8YQY - chains B and C of the 9 polymer chains in the assembly; structure by electron microscopy, 3.68 A resolution.

# Chain B
Protein: DNA-directed RNA polymerase subunit beta
From: African swine fever virus
Notes: EC 2.7.7.6
UniProtKB: A0A2X0RU95 (A0A2X0RU95_ASF); numbering as in UniProt (aligned over 1-1242)
Chain sequence (1242 residues; numbered 1 to 1242; the number before each row is that of its first residue):
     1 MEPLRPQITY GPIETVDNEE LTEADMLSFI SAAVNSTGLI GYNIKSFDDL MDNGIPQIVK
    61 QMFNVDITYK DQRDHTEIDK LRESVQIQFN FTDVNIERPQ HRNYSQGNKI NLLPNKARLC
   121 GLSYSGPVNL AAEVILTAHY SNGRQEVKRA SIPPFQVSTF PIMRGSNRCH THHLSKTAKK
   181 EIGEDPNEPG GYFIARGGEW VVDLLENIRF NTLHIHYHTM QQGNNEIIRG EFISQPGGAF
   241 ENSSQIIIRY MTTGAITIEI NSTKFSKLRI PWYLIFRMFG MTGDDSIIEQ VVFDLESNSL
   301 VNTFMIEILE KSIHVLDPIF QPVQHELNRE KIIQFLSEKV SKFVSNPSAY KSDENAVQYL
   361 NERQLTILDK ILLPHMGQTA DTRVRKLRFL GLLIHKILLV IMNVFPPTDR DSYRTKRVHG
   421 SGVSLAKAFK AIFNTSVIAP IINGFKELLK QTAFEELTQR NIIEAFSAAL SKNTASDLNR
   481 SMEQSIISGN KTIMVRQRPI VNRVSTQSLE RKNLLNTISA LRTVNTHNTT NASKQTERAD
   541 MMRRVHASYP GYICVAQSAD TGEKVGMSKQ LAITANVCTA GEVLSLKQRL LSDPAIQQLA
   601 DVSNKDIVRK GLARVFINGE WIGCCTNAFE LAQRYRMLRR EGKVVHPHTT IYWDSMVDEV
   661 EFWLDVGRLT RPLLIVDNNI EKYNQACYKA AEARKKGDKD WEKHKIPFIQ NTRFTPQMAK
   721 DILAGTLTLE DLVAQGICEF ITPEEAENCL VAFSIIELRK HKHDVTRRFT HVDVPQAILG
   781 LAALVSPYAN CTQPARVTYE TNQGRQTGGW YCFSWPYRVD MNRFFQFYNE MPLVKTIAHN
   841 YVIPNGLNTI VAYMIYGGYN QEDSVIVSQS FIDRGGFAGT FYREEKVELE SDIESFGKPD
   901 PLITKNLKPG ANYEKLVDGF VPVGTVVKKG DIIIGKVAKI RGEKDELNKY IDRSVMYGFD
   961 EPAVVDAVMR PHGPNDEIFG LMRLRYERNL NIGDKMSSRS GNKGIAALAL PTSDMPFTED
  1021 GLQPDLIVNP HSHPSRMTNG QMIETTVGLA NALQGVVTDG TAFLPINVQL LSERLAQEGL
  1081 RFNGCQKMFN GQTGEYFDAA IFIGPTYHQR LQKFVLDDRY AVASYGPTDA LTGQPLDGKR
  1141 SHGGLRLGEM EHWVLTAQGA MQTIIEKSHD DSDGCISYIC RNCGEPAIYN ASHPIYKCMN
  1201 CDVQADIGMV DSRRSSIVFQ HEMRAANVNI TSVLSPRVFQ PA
Not modelled in the structure: 1-3, 219-224, 490-503, 529-532, 941-948
Bound ions: Zn2+: C1180, C1183, C1198, C1201

# Chain C
Protein: DNA-directed RNA polymerase RPB3-11 homolog
From: African swine fever virus
UniProtKB: A0A2X0RUE7 (A0A2X0RUE7_ASF); numbering as in UniProt (aligned over 1-359)
Chain sequence (359 residues; numbered 1 to 359; the number before each row is that of its first residue):
     1 MEKIFQNVEI KPFLIDFSNL FIKNAAKKLF QLEEQLPLVP VNVVMDFKGI SRAAVHGLSR
    61 VLQDEIPNYM LDIKPGGYKI EDSTDLFMTE QFIRNRINFI PIYAKNETLV FALRSLNNSC
   121 EVKTIYSRDL IQVAGPKLKY PIFNPTFEIG FLQPGKSLII EDIYIKKGIG RKHAAFNLAV
   181 KTHFSHLDIE QYPTDKKEYM ALSGYKQSSM TSDPRHHRLG LCFPAVPLPH INQAVRTYLK
   241 NACRIIIGRI QSIQKIYENF EEPQPELVLF SMDEEKTKAI ITIKDETHTI GNLLKTYIYE
   301 MIPDISFVGY QCVPHKQEMV LTIIHKASQE DLITLLEKSI QNIIQTFQIL EKNVDELIA
Not modelled in the structure: 1-2

# Chain B / chain C interface
Pairs across the interface - 87 pairs, chain B then chain C:
  F813(B) - F87(C)
  W815(B) - L86(C)
  W815(B) - F87(C)
  W815(B) - T89(C)
  P816(B) - L86(C)
  P816(B) - F87(C)  hydrophobic
  Y817(B) - L86(C)
  F827(B) - Q91(C)
  F827(B) - F92(C)  hydrophobic
  Y828(B) - F92(C)
  Y828(B) - R96(C)  hydrogen bond
  Y859(B) - P314(C)
  S870(B) - A174(C)
  S870(B) - N177(C)  hydrogen bond
  D873(B) - N95(C)
  D873(B) - F99(C)
  D873(B) - H173(C)
  D873(B) - A174(C)  hydrogen bond (side chain-backbone)
  R874(B) - F99(C)
  R874(B) - N177(C)
  G875(B) - N95(C)
  G879(B) - Q91(C)
  T880(B) - Q91(C)
  G924(B) - I80(C)
  R985(B) - E90(C)  salt bridge
  E987(B) - Q91(C)
  P1011(B) - D64(C)
  T1012(B) - Q63(C)
  T1012(B) - D64(C)
  T1012(B) - N177(C)
  T1012(B) - K181(C)  hydrogen bond (backbone-side chain)
  S1013(B) - R60(C)  hydrogen bond (backbone-side chain)
  S1013(B) - Q63(C)
  S1013(B) - D64(C)  hydrogen bond
  D1014(B) - R60(C)  salt bridge
  D1014(B) - H288(C)
  F1017(B) - H56(C)
  F1017(B) - K181(C)
  F1017(B) - F184(C)  hydrophobic
  E1019(B) - T182(C)
  E1019(B) - H183(C)
  E1019(B) - F184(C)  hydrogen bond (backbone-backbone)
  E1019(B) - S185(C)
  D1020(B) - T182(C)
  G1021(B) - K181(C)
  Q1023(B) - K181(C)  hydrogen bond
  R1081(B) - T194(C)
  R1081(B) - Y199(C)
  R1081(B) - M200(C)  hydrogen bond (side chain-backbone)
  R1081(B) - L202(C)  hydrogen bond (side chain-backbone)
  R1081(B) - S203(C)  hydrogen bond (side chain-backbone)
  F1082(B) - K197(C)
  F1082(B) - M200(C)  hydrophobic
  N1083(B) - M200(C)  hydrogen bond (side chain-backbone)
  K1087(B) - Q191(C)  hydrogen bond
  K1087(B) - S203(C)
  K1087(B) - Y205(C)
  F1089(B) - F184(C)
  F1089(B) - H186(C)
  F1089(B) - Y205(C)
  N1090(B) - H56(C)
  G1091(B) - H56(C)  hydrogen bond (backbone-side chain)
  G1091(B) - R60(C)  hydrogen bond (backbone-side chain)
  Q1092(B) - R60(C)
  Q1092(B) - H288(C)
  T1093(B) - H56(C)
  T1093(B) - N292(C)
  T1093(B) - Y310(C)
  G1094(B) - H56(C)
  G1094(B) - F184(C)
  E1095(B) - R52(C)
  Y1096(B) - R52(C)
  Y1096(B) - H186(C)
  Y1096(B) - I189(C)
  Y1096(B) - Y205(C)  hydrophobic
  Y1096(B) - Q207(C)  hydrogen bond (side chain-backbone)
  Y1096(B) - S208(C)
  Y1096(B) - S209(C)  hydrogen bond (backbone-side chain)
  Y1096(B) - S212(C)  hydrogen bond
  F1097(B) - S203(C)
  D1098(B) - S208(C)  hydrogen bond
  D1098(B) - S209(C)  hydrogen bond (side chain-backbone)
  A1099(B) - A201(C)
  A1100(B) - M200(C)
  A1100(B) - A201(C)  hydrogen bond (backbone-backbone)
  A1100(B) - L202(C)
  A1100(B) - S203(C)
Interface residues without a listed pair, chain B (45 interface residues in all): E181, V923, R988, L1008
Interface residues without a listed pair, chain C (46 interface residues in all): Q153, R171, K172, M210

# Overview
Chain B and chain C form an interface of 45 and 46 residues respectively, with 21 hydrogen bonds and 2 salt
bridges. Polar pairs include R985(B)-E90(C), D1014(B)-R60(C) and Y828(B)-R96(C). C1180(B), C1183(B), C1198(B)
and C1201(B) form the Zn2+ site.
Chain B is DNA-directed RNA polymerase subunit beta and chain C is DNA-directed RNA polymerase RPB3-11
homolog, both from African swine fever virus; the structure, ASFV RNA polymerase-M1249L complex complete, was
determined by electron microscopy (same publication as 8YQT, 8YQU, 8YQV, 8YQW, 8YQX and 8YQZ).
